7A9X - chains A and B; structure by X-ray diffraction, 2.45 A resolution.

[Chain A]
Protein: Protein RMD9, mitochondrial
Organism: Saccharomyces cerevisiae S288C
UniProtKB: P53140 (RMD9_YEAST); numbering as in UniProt (aligned over 51-646)
Sequence (603 residues; numbered 44 to 646; the number before each row is that of its first residue):
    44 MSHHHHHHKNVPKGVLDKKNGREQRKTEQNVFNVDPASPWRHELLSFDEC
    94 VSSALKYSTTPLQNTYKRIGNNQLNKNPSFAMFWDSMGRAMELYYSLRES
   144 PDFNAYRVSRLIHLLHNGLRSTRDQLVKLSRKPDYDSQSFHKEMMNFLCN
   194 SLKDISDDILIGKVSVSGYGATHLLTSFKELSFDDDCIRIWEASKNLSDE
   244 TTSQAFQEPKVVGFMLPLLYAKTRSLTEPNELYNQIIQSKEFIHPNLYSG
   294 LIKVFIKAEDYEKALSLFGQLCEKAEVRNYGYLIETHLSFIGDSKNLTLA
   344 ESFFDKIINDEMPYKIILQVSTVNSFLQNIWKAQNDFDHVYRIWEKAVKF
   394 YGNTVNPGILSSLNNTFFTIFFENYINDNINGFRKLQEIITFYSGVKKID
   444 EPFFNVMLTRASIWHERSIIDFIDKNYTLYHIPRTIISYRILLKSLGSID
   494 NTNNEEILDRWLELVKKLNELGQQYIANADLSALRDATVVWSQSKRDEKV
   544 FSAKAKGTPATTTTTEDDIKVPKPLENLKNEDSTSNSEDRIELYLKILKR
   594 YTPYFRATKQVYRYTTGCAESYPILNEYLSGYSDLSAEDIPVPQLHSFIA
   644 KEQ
Not modelled in the structure: 44-79, 105-118, 547-579, 640-646
Construct notes: initiating methionine (44); expression tag (45-50)
Modified positions: Cys93 (S-(dimethylarsenic)cysteine; CAS); Cys192 (S-(dimethylarsenic)cysteine; CAS); Cys315 (S-(dimethylarsenic)cysteine; CAS)
Swiss-Prot annotation at these positions:
  - mutagenesis: Val363 (V363I: Causes respiratory deficiency in absence of RSM28)

[Chain B]
Molecule: 16-nt RNA strand
Sequence (16 nucleotides; numbered 3 to 18; the number before each row is that of its first residue):
     3 AAAAUAACAUUCUUAA
Not modelled in the structure: 3, 17-18

[Interface between chain A and chain B]
Contacting residue pairs (88; chain A residue first):
  Ser101(A) - A8(B)  hydrogen bond to the base
  Tyr149(A) - A5(B)  base contact
  His156(A) - A6(B)  salt bridge to the phosphate
  Arg163(A) - U7(B)  salt bridge to the phosphate
  Arg163(A) - A8(B)  salt bridge to the phosphate
  Arg166(A) - A8(B)  hydrogen bond to the sugar
  Arg166(A) - A9(B)  salt bridge to the phosphate
  Arg166(A) - C10(B)  base contact
  Leu169(A) - A11(B)  hydrogen bond to the base
  Val170(A) - A9(B)  sugar contact
  Val170(A) - A11(B)  base contact
  Leu172(A) - A11(B)  hydrogen bond to the base
  Ser173(A) - A11(B)  base contact
  Arg174(A) - A11(B)  base contact
  Arg174(A) - U12(B)  base contact
  Lys175(A) - A11(B)  salt bridge to the phosphate
  Lys175(A) - U12(B)  salt bridge to the phosphate
  Lys175(A) - U13(B)  base contact
  Pro176(A) - C14(B)  hydrogen bond to the base
  Asp177(A) - C14(B)  base contact
  Tyr178(A) - C14(B)  stacking on the base
  Ser210(A) - A5(B)  base contact
  Tyr212(A) - A5(B)  stacking on the base
  Tyr212(A) - A6(B)  phosphate contact
  His216(A) - A6(B)  salt bridge to the phosphate
  Glu223(A) - C10(B)  hydrogen bond to the base
  Lys253(A) - A5(B)  salt bridge to the phosphate
  Phe285(A) - A4(B)  phosphate contact
  His287(A) - A4(B)  phosphate contact
  His287(A) - A5(B)  salt bridge to the phosphate
  Arg321(A) - A4(B)  hydrogen bond to the sugar
  Asn322(A) - A4(B)  sugar contact
  Asn322(A) - A5(B)  sugar contact
  Asn322(A) - A6(B)  base contact
  Tyr323(A) - A6(B)  base contact
  Gly324(A) - A6(B)  hydrogen bond to the base
  Gly324(A) - U7(B)  sugar contact
  Tyr325(A) - A5(B)  hydrogen bond to the phosphate
  Tyr325(A) - A6(B)  hydrogen bond to the sugar
  Ile327(A) - U7(B)  sugar contact
  Glu328(A) - U7(B)  phosphate contact
  Glu328(A) - A8(B)  phosphate contact
  Ile360(A) - A9(B)  base contact
  Leu361(A) - A9(B)  base contact
  Gln362(A) - A8(B)  sugar contact
  Gln362(A) - A9(B)  sugar contact
  Val363(A) - A9(B)  hydrogen bond to the base
  Val363(A) - C10(B)  phosphate contact
  Ser364(A) - A9(B)  sugar contact
  Ser364(A) - C10(B)  phosphate contact
  Tyr394(A) - A9(B)  base contact
  Gly401(A) - A11(B)  sugar contact
  Ile402(A) - A9(B)  base contact
  Ser404(A) - A11(B)  hydrogen bond to the base
  Ser404(A) - U12(B)  sugar contact
  Ser405(A) - C10(B)  hydrogen bond to the phosphate
  Ser405(A) - A11(B)  sugar contact
  Asn408(A) - A11(B)  phosphate contact
  Asn408(A) - U12(B)  sugar contact
  Pro445(A) - U12(B)  base contact
  Asn448(A) - U12(B)  hydrogen bond to the base
  Val449(A) - U12(B)  hydrogen bond to the sugar
  Thr452(A) - U12(B)  hydrogen bond to the sugar
  Thr452(A) - U13(B)  phosphate contact
  Arg453(A) - U13(B)  salt bridge to the phosphate
  Ile480(A) - U12(B)  base contact
  Ile480(A) - U13(B)  base contact
  Arg483(A) - U13(B)  hydrogen bond to the base
  Ile484(A) - U12(B)  sugar contact
  Ile484(A) - U13(B)  sugar contact
  Lys487(A) - U13(B)  phosphate contact
  Lys487(A) - C14(B)  phosphate contact
  Ala522(A) - C14(B)  sugar contact
  Ser525(A) - C14(B)  sugar contact
  Ser525(A) - U15(B)  hydrogen bond to the phosphate
  Arg528(A) - U15(B)  salt bridge to the phosphate
  Arg528(A) - U16(B)  hydrogen bond to the base
  Asp529(A) - C14(B)  phosphate contact
  Arg606(A) - C14(B)  phosphate contact
  Arg606(A) - U15(B)  salt bridge to the phosphate
  Arg606(A) - U16(B)  salt bridge to the phosphate
  Tyr607(A) - U15(B)  phosphate contact
  Tyr607(A) - U16(B)  base contact
  Gly610(A) - U16(B)  base contact
  Cys611(A) - U15(B)  base contact
  Cys611(A) - U16(B)  base contact
  Ser614(A) - U15(B)  hydrogen bond to the base
  Tyr615(A) - U15(B)  base contact
Other interface residues (no listed pair), chain A (63 interface residues in all): Thr102, Asn160, Ser164, Asp179, Val398

[In short]
The interface between chain A and chain B involves 63 residues on one side and 13 on the other, with 20
hydrogen bonds, 13 salt bridges and 2 aromatic stacking contacts. Polar pairs include Ser101(A)-A8(B),
Leu169(A)-A11(B) and Leu172(A)-A11(B).
Here chain A is Protein RMD9, mitochondrial (Saccharomyces cerevisiae S288C) and chain B is a 16-nt RNA
strand. Entry 7A9X (Structure of yeast Rmd9p in complex with 16nt target RNA) was determined by X-ray
diffraction together with 7A9W from the same study.
